7PS4 - chains H and L of the 3 polymer chains in the assembly; structure by X-ray diffraction, 1.94 A resolution.

== Chain H ==
Protein: Beta-38 Fab heavy chain
From: Homo sapiens
Notes: antibody fragment or engineered binder
Amino-acid sequence (230 residues; numbered 1 to 230; the number before each row is that of its first residue):
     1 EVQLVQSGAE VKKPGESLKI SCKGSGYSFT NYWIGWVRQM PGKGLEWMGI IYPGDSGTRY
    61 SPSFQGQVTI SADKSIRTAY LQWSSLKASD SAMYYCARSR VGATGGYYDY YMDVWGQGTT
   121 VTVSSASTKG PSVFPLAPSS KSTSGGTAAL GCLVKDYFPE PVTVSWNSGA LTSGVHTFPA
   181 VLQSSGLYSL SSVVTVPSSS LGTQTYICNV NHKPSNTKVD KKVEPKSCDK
Unresolved in the structure: 142-145, 228-230
Cystine bridges: C22-C96, C152-C208

== Chain L ==
Protein: Beta-38 Fab light chain
From: Homo sapiens
Notes: antibody fragment or engineered binder
Amino-acid sequence (216 residues; row label = number of the first residue in the row):
     1 QSVLTQPPSA SGTPGQRVTI SCSGSSSNLG GNTVNWYQQL PGTAPKLLIY SNNQRPSGVP
    61 DRFSGSKSGT SASLAISGLQ SEDEADYYCA AWDDSLNGPV FGTGTKVTVL GQPKANPTVT
   121 LFPPSSEELQ ANKATLVCLI SDFYPGAVTV AWKADSSPVK AGVETTTPSK QSNNKYAASS
   181 YLSLTPEQWK SHRSYSCQVT HEGSTVEKTV APTECS
Unresolved in the structure: 214-216
Cystine bridges: C22-C89, C138-C197

== Interface between chain H and chain L ==
Contacting residue pairs (74):
  V37(H) - F101(L)  hydrophobic
  Q39(H) - Q39(L)  hydrogen bond
  Q39(H) - Y88(L)
  K43(H) - Y88(L)
  G44(H) - Y88(L)
  L45(H) - P45(L)  hydrophobic
  L45(H) - Y88(L)  hydrophobic
  L45(H) - F101(L)
  W47(H) - P99(L)
  W47(H) - F101(L)
  P62(H) - L96(L)
  Y95(H) - Q39(L)  hydrogen bond
  Y95(H) - T43(L)  hydrogen bond (side chain-backbone)
  Y95(H) - A44(L)  hydrophobic
  Y95(H) - P45(L)
  T104(H) - S51(L)  hydrogen bond
  Y107(H) - G30(L)
  Y107(H) - G31(L)
  Y107(H) - T33(L)
  Y108(H) - G31(L)  hydrogen bond (backbone-backbone)
  Y108(H) - N32(L)
  Y108(H) - T33(L)  hydrogen bond (backbone-backbone)
  Y108(H) - W92(L)  hydrophobic
  D109(H) - T33(L)  hydrogen bond
  D109(H) - S51(L)  hydrogen bond
  Y110(H) - N35(L)  hydrogen bond (backbone-side chain)
  Y110(H) - W92(L)  hydrophobic
  Y110(H) - P99(L)  hydrophobic
  Y111(H) - N35(L)
  Y111(H) - Y37(L)
  Y111(H) - L47(L)  hydrophobic
  Y111(H) - Y50(L)  hydrophobic
  M112(H) - Y37(L)  hydrogen bond (backbone-side chain)
  M112(H) - L47(L)
  M112(H) - F101(L)  hydrophobic
  D113(H) - L47(L)
  W115(H) - Y37(L)
  W115(H) - P45(L)
  G116(H) - A44(L)
  F134(H) - S125(L)
  F134(H) - E127(L)
  F134(H) - E128(L)
  P135(H) - S125(L)
  P135(H) - E127(L)
  L136(H) - F122(L)
  A137(H) - F122(L)
  A149(H) - T120(L)
  A149(H) - F122(L)
  L150(H) - F122(L)  hydrophobic
  L153(H) - Y181(L)  hydrophobic
  K155(H) - E128(L)
  K155(H) - T135(L)
  H176(H) - S141(L)
  H176(H) - Q171(L)  hydrogen bond
  H176(H) - A177(L)
  F178(H) - L139(L)  hydrophobic
  F178(H) - I140(L)
  F178(H) - A178(L)
  P179(H) - T166(L)
  P179(H) - S169(L)
  P179(H) - S179(L)
  A180(H) - T166(L)
  V181(H) - T166(L)
  V181(H) - Y181(L)  hydrophobic
  L182(H) - E164(L)
  Q183(H) - E164(L)
  S184(H) - E164(L)  hydrogen bond (backbone-side chain)
  L190(H) - Y181(L)
  S191(H) - V137(L)
  S191(H) - L139(L)
  S191(H) - Y181(L)  hydrogen bond
  V193(H) - F122(L)  hydrophobic
  V193(H) - L139(L)  hydrophobic
  K221(H) - E127(L)  salt bridge
Also at the interface, not in a pair above, chain H (42 interface residues in all): G42, E46, G151, S189
Also at the interface, not in a pair above, chain L (42 interface residues in all): K46, K67, G98, K133, T165, T167

== Overview ==
Chain H and chain L each contribute 42 residues to their interface, with 13 hydrogen bonds and 1 salt bridge.
Polar contacts include K221(H)-E127(L), Q39(H)-Q39(L) and Y95(H)-Q39(L).
Here chain H is Beta-38 Fab heavy chain and chain L is Beta-38 Fab light chain, both from Homo sapiens. Entry
7PS4 (Crystal structure of the receptor binding domain of SARS-CoV-2 beta variant spike glycoprotein in
complex with ...) was determined by X-ray diffraction (same publication as 7PS0, 7PS3, 7Q9K and 7Q9P).
